PDB entry 1CFV | X-ray diffraction, 2.10 A resolution | chains L and H

Chain L:
Name: Monoclonal antibody FV4155
Organism: Mus musculus
Notes: fragment: fv fragment
UniProtKB: P01631 (KV2G_MOUSE); residue numbers follow UniProt; this construct covers 1-113
Sequence (113 residues; each row starts with the number of its first residue):
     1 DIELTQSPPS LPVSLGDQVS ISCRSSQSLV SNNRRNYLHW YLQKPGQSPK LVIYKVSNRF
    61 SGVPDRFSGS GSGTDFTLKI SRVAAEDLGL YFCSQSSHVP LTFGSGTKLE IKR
Construct notes: conflict Ile2 (Val in P01631), Glu3 (Val in P01631), Leu4 (Met in P01631), Ser7 (Thr in P01631), Pro9 (Leu in P01631), Val19 (Ala in P01631), Ser31 (His in P01631), Asn32 (Ser in P01631), Arg34 (Gly in P01631), Arg35 (Asn in P01631), Asn36 (Thr in P01631), His39 (Asn in P01631), Pro45 (Ala in P01631), Val52 (Leu in P01631), Ala84 (Glu in P01631), Leu90 (Ile in P01631), Ser96 (Thr in P01631), Ser97 (Thr in P01631), Leu101 (Pro in P01631), Ser105 (Gly in P01631)
Disulfides: Cys23-Cys93
Ion coordination: Zn2+ site 1: Asp1, Glu3 (shared with Glu46(H) of chain H); Zn2+ site 2: His98 (shared with Glu89(H) of chain H)
Residues lining bound ligands: estrone beta-D-glucuronide (E3G): Val99, Pro100, Leu101

Chain H:
Name: Monoclonal antibody FV4155
Organism: Mus musculus
Notes: fragment: fv fragment; antibody fragment or engineered binder
Sequence (119 residues; numbered 1 to 119; the number before each row is that of its first residue):
     1 QVQLQESGGG LVNLGGSMTL SCVASGFTFN TYYMSWVRQT PEKTLELVAA INSDGEPIYY
    61 PDTLKGRVTI SRDNAKKTLY LQMSSLNFED TALYYCARLN YAVYGMDYWG QGTTVTVSS
Disulfides: Cys22-Cys96
Ion coordination: Zn2+ site 1: Glu46 (shared with Asp1(L), Glu3(L) of chain L); Zn2+ site 2: Glu89 (shared with His98(L) of chain L)
Residues lining bound ligands: estrone beta-D-glucuronide (E3G): Thr31, Tyr32, Tyr33, Leu47, Ala50, Ile58, Tyr59, Leu99, Asn100, Tyr101, Tyr104, Gly105

Interface between chain L and chain H:
Pairs across the interface (36):
  Arg34(L) - Tyr104(H)
  Tyr37(L) - Tyr104(H)  hydrophobic
  His39(L) - Val103(H)  hydrogen bond (side chain-backbone)
  Tyr41(L) - Met106(H)  hydrogen bond (side chain-backbone)
  Tyr41(L) - Trp109(H)
  Gln43(L) - Gln39(H)
  Gln43(L) - Tyr95(H)  hydrogen bond
  Gln47(L) - Tyr95(H)
  Ser48(L) - Tyr95(H)
  Ser48(L) - Trp109(H)
  Ser48(L) - Gly110(H)
  Pro49(L) - Tyr95(H)
  Pro49(L) - Trp109(H)
  Leu51(L) - Val103(H)  hydrophobic
  Leu51(L) - Met106(H)
  Leu51(L) - Asp107(H)
  Tyr54(L) - Ala102(H)
  Tyr54(L) - Val103(H)  hydrophobic
  Lys55(L) - Ala102(H)  hydrogen bond (side chain-backbone)
  Lys55(L) - Val103(H)
  Phe60(L) - Asp107(H)
  Phe60(L) - Tyr108(H)  hydrophobic
  Leu90(L) - Lys43(H)
  Phe92(L) - Gln39(H)
  Phe92(L) - Lys43(H)
  Phe92(L) - Leu45(H)  hydrophobic
  Ser96(L) - Val103(H)
  Ser96(L) - Tyr104(H)  hydrogen bond (side chain-backbone)
  Pro100(L) - Tyr59(H)  hydrophobic
  Leu101(L) - Leu47(H)
  Leu101(L) - Gly105(H)
  Leu101(L) - Met106(H)  hydrophobic
  Phe103(L) - Val37(H)  hydrophobic
  Phe103(L) - Leu45(H)
  Phe103(L) - Met106(H)  hydrophobic
  Phe103(L) - Trp109(H)  hydrophobic
Also at the interface, not in a pair above, chain L (20 interface residues in all): Ser61, Val99
Also at the interface, not in a pair above, chain H (19 interface residues in all): Glu46, Asn100, Gln111

Summary:
20 residues of chain L face 19 of chain H across their interface; the contacts include 5 hydrogen bonds. Polar
contacts include His39(L)-Val103(H), Tyr41(L)-Met106(H) and Gln43(L)-Tyr95(H). Estrone beta-D-glucuronide is
bound between chain L and chain H. Glu46(H), Asp1(L) and Glu3(L) form the Zn2+ site 1.
Here chain L is Monoclonal antibody FV4155 and chain H is Monoclonal antibody FV4155, both from Mus musculus.
Entry 1CFV (Monoclonal antibody fragment FV4155 from E. coli) was determined by X-ray diffraction together
with 2BFV from the same study.
